PDB entry 6WH8 | X-ray diffraction, 1.73 A resolution | chains B and A of the 4 polymer chains in the assembly

[Chain B (and A)]
Name: N-terminal Xaa-Pro-Lys N-methyltransferase 1
Organism: Homo sapiens
Notes: EC 2.1.1.244; chain A of this document is another copy of the same molecule, construct and numbering; everything in this record applies to it too
UniProtKB: Q9BV86 (NTM1A_HUMAN); residue numbers follow UniProt; this construct covers 2-223
Chain sequence (241 residues; numbered -17 to 223; the number before each row is that of its first residue; numbers below 1 keep their minus sign (Met-17 is residue -17)):
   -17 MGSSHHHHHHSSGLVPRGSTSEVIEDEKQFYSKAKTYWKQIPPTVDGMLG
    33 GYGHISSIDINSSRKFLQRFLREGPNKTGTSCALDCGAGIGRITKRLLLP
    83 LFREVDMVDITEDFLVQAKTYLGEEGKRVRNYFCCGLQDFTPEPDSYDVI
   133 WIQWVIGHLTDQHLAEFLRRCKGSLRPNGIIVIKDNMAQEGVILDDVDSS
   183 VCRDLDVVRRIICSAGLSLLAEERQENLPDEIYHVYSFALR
Unresolved in the structure: -17 to -4 (chain A: -17 to -2)
Differences from the reference sequence: expression tag (-17 to 1)
UniProt features mapped onto this chain:
  - binding site (S-adenosyl-L-methionine): Gly69, Arg74, Asp91 to Thr93, Leu119, Gln120, Gln135
  - modified residue: Thr2 (N-acetylthreonine)
  - mutagenesis: Tyr19 (Y19A/F: Decreased methyltransferase activity with CENPA; Y19A: Reduced methyltransferase activity with CENPA), Trp20 (W20A/M/Y: Nearly abolishes methyltransferase activity with CENPA), Trp136 (W136L: Strongly reduces methyltransferase activity with CENPA), Asp167 (D167A: Does not affect methyltransferase activity; D167N/Q: Abolishes methyltransferase activity with CENPA), Asn168 (N168A: Decreased methyltransferase activity; N168K: Loss of methyltransferase activity), Asp177 (D177A: Induces a slight decrease in methyltransferase activity; D177K: Induces a strong decrease in methyltransferase activity; D177N: Strongly reduces methyltransferase activity with CENPA), Asp180 (D180A: Induces a decrease in methyltransferase activity; D180K: Induces a strong decrease in methyltransferase activity; D180N: Reduced methyltransferase activity with CENPA), Ser182 (S182A: Induces a slight decrease in methyltransferase activity; S182K: Induces a strong decrease in methyltransferase activity)
Ligand contacts: S-adenosylhomocysteine (SAH): Trp20, Met30, Leu31, Cys68, Gly69, Ala70, Gly71, Arg74, Ile75, Asp91, Ile92, Thr93, Phe96, Cys117, Gly118, Leu119, Gln120, Gln135, Trp136, Val137, His140, Leu141
Reported in the primary citation:
  - binding site for 4HP-pro-lys-arg-NH2, bm-30: Leu31, Ile37, Asn168, Asp177, Asp180, Ile214

[How chain B and chain A interact]
Pairs across the interface (20; chain B residue first):
  Val27(B) with Pro24(A), hydrophobic
  Gly35(B) with Pro24(A)
  His36(B) with Ile23(A); Asp28(A), salt bridge; Gly32(A); Gly33(A)
  Ser38(B) with Gln22(A)
  Ser39(B) with Tyr19(A), hydrogen bond (side chain-backbone); Gln22(A), hydrogen bond; Ile23(A)
  Ile40(B) with Tyr19(A); Val179(A), hydrophobic
  Ile42(B) with Gln22(A)
  Asn43(B) with Thr18(A); Tyr19(A); Gln22(A), hydrogen bond
  Arg46(B) with Gln22(A), hydrogen bond
  Arg78(B) with Lys21(A), hydrogen bond (side chain-backbone); Gln22(A)
  Asn209(B) with Val179(A)
Other interface residues (no listed pair), chain B (12 interface residues in all): Gly33
Other interface residues (no listed pair), chain A (11 interface residues in all): Gly29

[Overview]
12 residues of chain B face 11 of chain A across their interface; the contacts include 5 hydrogen bonds and 1
salt bridge. Polar pairs include His36(B)-Asp28(A), Ser39(B)-Tyr19(A) and Ser39(B)-Gln22(A). Ligands of chain
B: S-adenosylhomocysteine. From the paper: a binding site for 4HP-pro-lys-arg-NH2, bm-30 at Leu31(B), Ile37(B)
and Asn168(B) among others.
Chain B and chain A are both N-terminal Xaa-Pro-Lys N-methyltransferase 1 (Homo sapiens); the structure, The
structure of NTMT1 in complex with compound BM-30, was determined by X-ray diffraction.
